Entry 6UWR (electron microscopy, 2.80 A resolution); this record covers chains I and J of the 14 polymer chains in the assembly.

[Chain I (and J)]
Protein: ADP-ribosyltransferase binding component
From: Clostridioides difficile
Notes: chain J of this document is another copy of the same molecule, construct and numbering; everything in this record applies to it too
UniProt: O32739 (O32739_CLODI); residues 210-876 here = UniProt positions 210-876
Sequence (667 residues; row label = number of the first residue in the row):
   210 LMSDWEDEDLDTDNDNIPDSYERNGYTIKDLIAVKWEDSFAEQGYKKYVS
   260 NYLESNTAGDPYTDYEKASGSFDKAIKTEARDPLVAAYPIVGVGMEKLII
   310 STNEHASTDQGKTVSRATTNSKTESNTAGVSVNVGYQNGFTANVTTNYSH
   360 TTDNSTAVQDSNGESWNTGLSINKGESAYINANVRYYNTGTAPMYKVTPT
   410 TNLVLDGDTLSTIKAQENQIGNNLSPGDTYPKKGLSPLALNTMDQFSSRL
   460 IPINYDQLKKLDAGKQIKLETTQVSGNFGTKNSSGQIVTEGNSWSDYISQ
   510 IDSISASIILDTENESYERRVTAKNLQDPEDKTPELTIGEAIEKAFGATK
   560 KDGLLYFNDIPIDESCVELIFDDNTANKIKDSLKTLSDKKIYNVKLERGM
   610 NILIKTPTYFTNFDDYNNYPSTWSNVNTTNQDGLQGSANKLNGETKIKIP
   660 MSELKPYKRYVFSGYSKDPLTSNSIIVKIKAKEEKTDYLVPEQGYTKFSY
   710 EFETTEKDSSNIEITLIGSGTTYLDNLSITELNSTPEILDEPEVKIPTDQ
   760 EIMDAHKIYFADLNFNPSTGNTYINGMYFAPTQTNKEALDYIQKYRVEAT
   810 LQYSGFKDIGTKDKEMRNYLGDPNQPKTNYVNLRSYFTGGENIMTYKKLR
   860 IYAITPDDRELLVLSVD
Unresolved in the structure: 210-216
Bound ions: Ca2+ site 1: D220, D222, D224, I226, E231; Ca2+ site 2: D222, D224, E231, N260, E263, D273; Ca2+ site 3: N621, D623, Q644, S646, D734

[Chain I / chain J interface]
Contacting residue pairs (72):
  I237(I) with E539(J)
  K238(I) with E539(J)
  D239(I) with Y261(J); E539(J), hydrogen bond (backbone-side chain)
  L240(I) with L262(J)
  Q252(I) with P538(J)
  G253(I) with P538(J)
  Y254(I) with P538(J); E539(J), hydrogen bond
  D282(I) with Q509(J)
  K283(I) with E263(J), salt bridge; Q509(J); S512(J), hydrogen bond (backbone-side chain); I513(J)
  A284(I) with S508(J)
  R290(I) with D537(J), salt bridge
  A315(I) with R458(J)
  T317(I) with N463(J)
  D318(I) with G384(J); E385(J); S386(J), hydrogen bond
  Y404(I) with S504(J); S508(J)
  N427(I) with K423(J)
  I429(I) with Q482(J), hydrogen bond (backbone-side chain)
  G430(I) with Q482(J)
  N431(I) with Q482(J), hydrogen bond (backbone-side chain); S484(J)
  N432(I) with S504(J); I507(J); S508(J)
  S434(I) with S508(J), hydrogen bond
  Y439(I) with T481(J); Q482(J), hydrogen bond
  L444(I) with D362(J); E479(J)
  S445(I) with V413(J); T418(J); E479(J), hydrogen bond (backbone-side chain)
  P446(I) with T418(J)
  D453(I) with S457(J), hydrogen bond; R458(J)
  Q454(I) with F455(J); S456(J)
  K490(I) with Q509(J)
  S493(I) with S264(J), hydrogen bond (backbone-side chain); N265(J); T272(J)
  G494(I) with N265(J); Y506(J), hydrogen bond (backbone-side chain)
  Q495(I) with P270(J); Y506(J)
  I496(I) with D505(J); Y506(J), hydrogen bond (backbone-side chain); Q509(J)
  V497(I) with D505(J)
  T498(I) with D505(J), hydrogen bond
  P790(I) with F846(J)
  T791(I) with F846(J)
  Q792(I) with D817(J), hydrogen bond (side chain-backbone); G819(J); F846(J)
  L829(I) with G848(J); G849(J)
  D831(I) with R843(J), salt bridge
  N833(I) with N841(J), hydrogen bond; R843(J); S844(J)
  Q834(I) with R843(J), hydrogen bond (side chain-backbone); S844(J); Y845(J), hydrogen bond (side chain-backbone); T847(J)
Interface residues without a listed pair, chain I (50 interface residues in all): N392, P402, E426, P440, K441, G443, M452, Y828, P835
Interface residues without a listed pair, chain J (56 interface residues in all): T221, D269, N411, T480, V483, T489, D511, Q536, K541, I818, K821, R826

[In short]
The interface between chain I and chain J involves 50 residues on one side and 56 on the other, with 18
hydrogen bonds and 3 salt bridges. Among the polar pairs are K283(I)-E263(J), R290(I)-D537(J) and
D831(I)-R843(J).
Both chains are ADP-ribosyltransferase binding component (Clostridioides difficile). Entry 6UWR (Clostridium
difficile binary toxin translocase CDTb in asymmetric tetradecamer conformation) was determined by electron
microscopy, deposited together with 6UWI, 6UWO and 6UWT.
